6IQW - chains D and E of the 7 polymer chains in the assembly; structure by electron microscopy, 3.35 A resolution.

Chain D:
Name: Csm3
Organism: Thermococcus onnurineus (strain NA1)
UniProtKB: B6YWC0 (B6YWC0_THEON); numbering as in UniProt (aligned over 1-290)
Sequence (290 residues; each row starts with the number of its first residue):
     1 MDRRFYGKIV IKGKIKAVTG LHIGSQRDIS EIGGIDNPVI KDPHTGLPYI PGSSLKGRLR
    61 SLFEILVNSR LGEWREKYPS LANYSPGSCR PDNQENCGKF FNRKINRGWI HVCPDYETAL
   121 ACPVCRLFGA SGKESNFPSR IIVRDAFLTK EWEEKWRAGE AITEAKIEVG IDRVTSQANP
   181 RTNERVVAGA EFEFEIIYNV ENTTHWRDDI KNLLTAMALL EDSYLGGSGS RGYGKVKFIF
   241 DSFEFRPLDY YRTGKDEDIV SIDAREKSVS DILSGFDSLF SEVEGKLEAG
Disordered / not traced: 27-37, 283-290

Chain E:
Name: Csm4
Organism: Thermococcus onnurineus (strain NA1)
UniProtKB: B6YWC1 (B6YWC1_THEON); numbering as in UniProt (aligned over 1-289)
Sequence (289 residues; numbered 1 to 289; the number before each row is that of its first residue):
     1 MPKFIAVKLI PKGPFRDIPR ADTLFGAIGN AISAIHGQSA VEELVDAFVG GARISSAFPY
    61 SGDTYYLPKP LSVEPALEGI LTGLDEEERY TTAKRLRKAK YLDLKNFELA LRLRPFTIPE
   121 EIPYARVDVP RVVLDRVTQD SSIYFWEEIR FREKSGVYFL YSGPREVFDG YIAPAMRFLG
   181 DTGIGGKSTW GAGLFEVEFH EMKIDAPGSE YSVTLSNALP TKTPVLWRLL RKGGWSFGRR
   241 KPRMTFIAEG SIVKNDPGGM ERLELGLSHE VYVYGLTFPL GVELPEGLE
Disordered / not traced: 1, 181-189, 288-289

Chain D / chain E interface:
Contacting residue pairs - 7 pairs, chain D then chain E:
  R3(D) - R136(E)
  R3(D) - V137(E)
  Y116(D) - V137(E)
  Y116(D) - T138(E)
  S135(D) - T138(E)
  N136(D) - Q139(E)
  P138(D) - V137(E)
Other interface residues (no listed pair), chain D (8 interface residues in all): M1, D2, E134

Overview:
8 residues of chain D and 4 residues of chain E are in contact.
Chain D is Csm3 and chain E is Csm4, both from Thermococcus onnurineus (strain NA1); the structure, Cryo-EM
structure of Csm effector complex, was determined by electron microscopy.
